PDB entry 8QU6 | electron microscopy, 3.45 A resolution | chains D and H of the 10 polymer chains in the assembly

[Chain D]
Protein: DNA-directed RNA polymerase subunit beta'
Organism: Mycolicibacterium smegmatis MC2 155
UniProtKB: A0QS66 (RPOC_MYCS2); numbering as in UniProt (aligned over 1-1317)
Chain sequence (1317 residues; each row starts with the number of its first residue):
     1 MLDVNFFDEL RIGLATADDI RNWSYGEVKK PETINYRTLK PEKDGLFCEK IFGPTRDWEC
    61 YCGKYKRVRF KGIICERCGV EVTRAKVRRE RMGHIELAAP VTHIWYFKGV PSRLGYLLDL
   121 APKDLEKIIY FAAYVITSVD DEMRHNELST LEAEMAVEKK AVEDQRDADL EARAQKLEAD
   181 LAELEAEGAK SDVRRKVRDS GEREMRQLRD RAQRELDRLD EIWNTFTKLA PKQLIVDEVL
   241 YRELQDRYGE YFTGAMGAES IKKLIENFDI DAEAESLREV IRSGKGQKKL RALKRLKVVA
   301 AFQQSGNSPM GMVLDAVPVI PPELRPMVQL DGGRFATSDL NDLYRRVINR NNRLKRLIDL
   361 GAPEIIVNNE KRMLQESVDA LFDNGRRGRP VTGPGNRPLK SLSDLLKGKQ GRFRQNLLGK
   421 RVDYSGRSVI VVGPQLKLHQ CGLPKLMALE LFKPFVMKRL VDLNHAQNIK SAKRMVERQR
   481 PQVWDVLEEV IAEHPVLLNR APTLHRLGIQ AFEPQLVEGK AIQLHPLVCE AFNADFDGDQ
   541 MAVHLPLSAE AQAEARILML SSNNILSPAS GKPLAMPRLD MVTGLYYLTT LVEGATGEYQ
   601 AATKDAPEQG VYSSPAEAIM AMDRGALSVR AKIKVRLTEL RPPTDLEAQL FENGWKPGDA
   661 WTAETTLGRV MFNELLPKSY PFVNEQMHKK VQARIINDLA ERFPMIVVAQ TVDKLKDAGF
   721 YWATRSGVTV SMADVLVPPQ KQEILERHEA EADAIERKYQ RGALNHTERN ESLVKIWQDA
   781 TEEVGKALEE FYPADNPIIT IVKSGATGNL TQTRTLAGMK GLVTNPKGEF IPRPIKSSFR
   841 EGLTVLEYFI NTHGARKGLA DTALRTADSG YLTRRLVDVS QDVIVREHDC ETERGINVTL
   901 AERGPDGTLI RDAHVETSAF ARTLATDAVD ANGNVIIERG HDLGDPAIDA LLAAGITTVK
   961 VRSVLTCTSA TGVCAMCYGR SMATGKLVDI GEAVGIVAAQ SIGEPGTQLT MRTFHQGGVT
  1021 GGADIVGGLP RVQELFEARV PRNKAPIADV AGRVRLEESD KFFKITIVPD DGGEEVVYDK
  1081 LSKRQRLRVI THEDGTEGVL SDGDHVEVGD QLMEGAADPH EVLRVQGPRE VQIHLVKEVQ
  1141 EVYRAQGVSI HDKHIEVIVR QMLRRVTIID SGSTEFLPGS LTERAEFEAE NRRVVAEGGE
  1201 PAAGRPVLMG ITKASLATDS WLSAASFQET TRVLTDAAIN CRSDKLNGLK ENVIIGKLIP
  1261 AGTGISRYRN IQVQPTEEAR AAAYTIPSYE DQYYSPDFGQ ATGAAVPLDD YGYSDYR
Disordered / not traced: 1-5, 1284-1317
Ion coordination: Zn2+ site 1: C60, C62, C75, C78; Mg2+: D535, D537, D539 (shared with D483(H) of chain H); Zn2+ site 2: C890, C967, C974, C977
Curated features (UniProtKB/Swiss-Prot):
  - binding site (Zn(2+)): C60, C62, C75, C78, C890, C967, C974, C977
  - binding site (Mg(2+)): D535, D537, D539

[Chain H]
Protein: Helicase
Organism: Mycolicibacterium smegmatis MC2 155
UniProtKB: I7G5V9 (I7G5V9_MYCS2); numbering as in UniProt (aligned over 1-736)
Chain sequence (736 residues; numbered 1 to 736; the number before each row is that of its first residue):
     1 MSGRDYEDEL QSERDYVAGL YARLDAERAQ SQRRYAAALR EHGGTAVERD AEVRALAKDI
    61 ARLNVADNGL CFGRLDTLDD ARLYIGRLGI FDRDNDFEPL LLDWRAPMAR PFYVATAANP
   121 ENMRRRRQFH TLGRKVVDFT DEILGRPTGA EHDATNDAAL LAAVNAPRGE GMRDIVATIQ
   181 AEQDQVIRLD HTGVLVIEGG PGTGKTVVAL HRVAYLLYTY RKQMERHGVL VVGPTPAFLD
   241 HIGRVLPSLG ESDAVFMTPG DFVPGLHVTA EDTPEAAEVK GSLKILDVLK AAVADRQELP
   301 SEPIPIDLSD VTMRIDAETA KWARDEARKT GLPHNEARAE FVDVVTYVVT ERAVARIGRG
   361 WLTRDDKHAW EKMRADVVGE LEDHEQFNAA LDALWPILTP EDVLAQLYTS HERLRAAGAP
   421 ECLWRADGEA WTVSDVPLLD ELVDLLGRNK AADEAAERER REEEAYAAGV LDLMVDREDL
   481 MDDEDHLLAQ DLIDAEELAD RFKEQDNREL SERAAADREW TYGHVVVDEA QELSEMDWRL
   541 LMRRCPRRSF TIVGDLAQRR SPAGARSWGA MLDSYVPGRW VYKSLSVNYR TPAEIMAVAA
   601 AVLAEFAPDA TPPDSVRACG VAPWARQVTD DDIASAIAEF VSEEAGREGT SVVIGPPDVP
   661 GTVPPSETKG LEFDAVLVVE PERILADGPR GAAELYVALT RATQRLGVLY RDALPQALAG
   721 LAEGDAAATV EQRTSA
Disordered / not traced: 1, 164-173, 719-736
Ion coordination: Mg2+: D483 (shared with D535(D), D537(D), D539(D) of chain D)
From the paper describing this entry:
  - mutagenesis - T206E, E529S/Q558N: abolished catalytic activity on ATP

[Chain D / chain H interface]
Pairs across the interface (103):
  R389(D) - K372(H)
  L417(D) - G469(H)
  L417(D) - L473(H)  hydrophobic
  R427(D) - D479(H)  hydrogen bond (side chain-backbone)
  R427(D) - L480(H)  hydrogen bond (side chain-backbone)
  R427(D) - M481(H)
  R500(D) - M481(H)  hydrogen bond (side chain-backbone)
  R500(D) - D482(H)  salt bridge
  A501(D) - M481(H)  hydrogen bond (backbone-side chain)
  D537(D) - D483(H)
  G538(D) - D483(H)
  D539(D) - M481(H)
  D539(D) - D483(H)  hydrogen bond (side chain-backbone)
  Q540(D) - L480(H)
  Q540(D) - M481(H)  hydrogen bond (backbone-backbone)
  E751(D) - R93(H)  salt bridge
  E751(D) - F97(H)
  A754(D) - D96(H)
  A754(D) - F97(H)  hydrophobic
  I755(D) - F97(H)  hydrophobic
  R757(D) - D96(H)  salt bridge
  K758(D) - D96(H)
  K758(D) - F97(H)
  K758(D) - E98(H)  salt bridge
  R761(D) - P99(H)
  R761(D) - M108(H)
  G762(D) - A106(H)
  G762(D) - P107(H)
  G762(D) - M108(H)  hydrogen bond (backbone-backbone)
  A763(D) - F91(H)
  A763(D) - L102(H)
  A763(D) - A106(H)
  A763(D) - M108(H)  hydrophobic
  L764(D) - F91(H)  hydrophobic
  L764(D) - P107(H)
  N765(D) - D103(H)
  N765(D) - R105(H)
  N765(D) - A106(H)
  N765(D) - P107(H)
  E768(D) - G89(H)  hydrogen bond (side chain-backbone)
  E771(D) - R62(H)  salt bridge
  I776(D) - F97(H)  hydrophobic
  Q778(D) - R34(H)
  D779(D) - R93(H)  salt bridge
  N809(D) - G43(H)  hydrogen bond (side chain-backbone)
  K820(D) - E48(H)  salt bridge
  T824(D) - A51(H)
  G828(D) - A51(H)
  F830(D) - A51(H)
  F830(D) - E52(H)
  G858(D) - V47(H)
  L859(D) - L487(H)
  A860(D) - L487(H)
  A860(D) - L492(H)
  D861(D) - V47(H)
  A863(D) - L487(H)
  A863(D) - L488(H)
  A863(D) - A489(H)
  A863(D) - L492(H)  hydrophobic
  L864(D) - L492(H)  hydrophobic
  L864(D) - I493(H)  hydrophobic
  R865(D) - D50(H)  salt bridge
  T866(D) - M474(H)
  T866(D) - A489(H)
  D868(D) - L498(H)
  D868(D) - R501(H)  salt bridge
  D868(D) - F502(H)
  Y871(D) - Y466(H)  hydrophobic
  Y871(D) - V470(H)
  Y871(D) - F502(H)  hydrophobic
  R874(D) - Y466(H)  hydrogen bond (side chain-backbone)
  R874(D) - G469(H)
  R874(D) - V470(H)
  R875(D) - Y466(H)
  D878(D) - Y466(H)  hydrogen bond
  Q1008(D) - R49(H)  hydrogen bond (backbone-side chain)
  T1010(D) - L39(H)
  T1010(D) - R49(H)
  T1010(D) - D50(H)
  R1012(D) - R501(H)  hydrogen bond (backbone-side chain)
  R1012(D) - Q505(H)
  T1013(D) - R501(H)  hydrogen bond (backbone-side chain)
  F1014(D) - R501(H)
  Q1016(D) - E497(H)
  V1019(D) - R226(H)
  T1020(D) - Q505(H)
  D1024(D) - A61(H)
  Q1033(D) - F502(H)
  R1039(D) - F502(H)  hydrogen bond (side chain-backbone)
  R1039(D) - K503(H)
  R1039(D) - E504(H)  salt bridge
  K1083(D) - N68(H)
  R1084(D) - V65(H)
  R1084(D) - E251(H)  salt bridge
  R1084(D) - E509(H)  salt bridge
  R1086(D) - R28(H)
  R1144(D) - R40(H)
  A1145(D) - L39(H)
  A1145(D) - R40(H)
  Q1146(D) - L39(H)
  Q1146(D) - R49(H)  hydrogen bond
  G1147(D) - R40(H)
  K1213(D) - E459(H)  salt bridge
Also at the interface, not in a pair above, chain D (76 interface residues in all): L418, R421, N499, A542, H748, K775, T811, K857, A867, G870, M1011, H1015, G1022, I1025, V1040
Also at the interface, not in a pair above, chain H (68 interface residues in all): E27, Y35, H42, A46, R54, K58, D59, N64, R87, G133, D472, E478, N507

[Summary]
The interface between chain D and chain H involves 76 residues on one side and 68 on the other; the contacts
include 16 hydrogen bonds and 13 salt bridges. Among the polar pairs are R500(D)-D482(H), E751(D)-R93(H) and
R757(D)-D96(H). The paper reports that T206E and E529S/Q558N of chain H abolish catalytic activity on ATP.
Chain D is DNA-directed RNA polymerase subunit beta' and chain H is Helicase, both from Mycolicibacterium
smegmatis MC2 155; the structure, Mycobacterium smegnatis RNA polymerase transcription initiation complex with
SigmaA, RbpA, HelD and an upstream-fork promoter fragment, was determined by electron microscopy (same
publication as 8Q3I, 8QN8, 8QTI, 8R2M, 8R3M, 8R6P and 8R6R).
